7SPV - chain A; structure by X-ray diffraction, 1.18 A resolution.

[Chain A]
Molecule: Photoactive yellow protein
Source organism: Halorhodospira halophila
UniProtKB: P16113 (PYP_HALHA); residues 1-125 here = UniProt positions 1-125
Amino-acid sequence (125 residues; each row starts with the number of its first residue):
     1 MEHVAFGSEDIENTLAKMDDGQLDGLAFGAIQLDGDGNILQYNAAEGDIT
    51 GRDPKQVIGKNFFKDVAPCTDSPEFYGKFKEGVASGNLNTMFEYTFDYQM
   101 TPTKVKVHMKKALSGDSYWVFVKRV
Unresolved in the structure: 1
Covalently attached groups: 4'-hydroxycinnamic acid (HC4) linked to Cys69
Modified positions: Phe92 (2-cyano-L-phenylalanine; 9IJ)
Ligand contacts: 4'-hydroxycinnamic acid (HC4): Ile31, Tyr42, Glu46, Thr50, Arg52, Phe62, Val66, Ala67, Pro68, Thr70, Phe96, Asp97, Tyr98, Met100

[Overview]
Covalently linked 4'-hydroxycinnamic acid: at Cys69.
Chain A is Photoactive yellow protein (Halorhodospira halophila); the structure, Crystal structure of
photoactive yellow protein (PYP); F92oCNF construct, was determined by X-ray diffraction, deposited together
with 7SPW and 7SPX.
